PDB entry 7XN7 | electron microscopy, 3.10 A resolution | chains u and v of the 25 polymer chains in the assembly

[Chain u]
Protein: Leo1
Source organism: Komagataella phaffii
Reference sequence: C4R3K1 (C4R3K1_KOMPG); numbering as in UniProt (aligned over 1-429)
Amino-acid sequence (459 residues; each row starts with the number of its first residue; numbers below 1 keep their minus sign (Met-29 is residue -29)):
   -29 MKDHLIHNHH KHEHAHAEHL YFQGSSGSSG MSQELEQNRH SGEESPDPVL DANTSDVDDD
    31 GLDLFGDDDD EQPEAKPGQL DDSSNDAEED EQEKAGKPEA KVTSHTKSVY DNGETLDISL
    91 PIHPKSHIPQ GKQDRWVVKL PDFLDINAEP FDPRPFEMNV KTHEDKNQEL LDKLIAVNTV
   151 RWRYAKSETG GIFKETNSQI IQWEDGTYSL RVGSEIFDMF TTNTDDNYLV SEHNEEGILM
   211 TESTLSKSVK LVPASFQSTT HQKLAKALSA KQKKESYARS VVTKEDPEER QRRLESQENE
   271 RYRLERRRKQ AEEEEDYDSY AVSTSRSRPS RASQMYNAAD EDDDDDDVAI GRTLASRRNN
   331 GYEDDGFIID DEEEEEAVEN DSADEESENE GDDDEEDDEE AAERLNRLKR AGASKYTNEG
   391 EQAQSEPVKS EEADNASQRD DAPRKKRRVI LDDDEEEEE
Disordered / not traced: -29 to 74, 283-429
Construct notes: initiating methionine (-29); expression tag (-28 to 0)

[Chain v]
Protein: RNAP II-associated protein
Source organism: Komagataella phaffii
Reference sequence: C4R997 (C4R997_KOMPG); residue numbers follow UniProt; this construct covers 1-393
Amino-acid sequence (396 residues; each row starts with the number of its first residue; numbers below 1 keep their minus sign (Gly-2 is residue -2)):
    -2 GSAMTSSKSR QDYIAKVRYQ NDLPAPPCPP KLLKYEIEKE APQKEFLKDS RLLSALFSKD
    58 NFRYLMNETS DGLDVNYLRI PGIIENEKSL GKLFSSYKNL AIENLHPDDR LLLVDPNKSA
   118 TLNEESPVFF LRRPQYVSDG EKINLQNFTN KRKHQDMEDT NPRSQLHSVE RTFDEVIDPR
   178 NKNRLQSLIH PRKKIKAVKA WHFFPDTSTF DQVFHSLKFV GSASLSKDRP LNEQLGQVSE
   238 TDSTSVNASI LTSLFKPIEI NPHNKWISLY AVTDKLSAES FRKSFNSIKD DNIVNRHVIY
   298 DHIKDFDQMF RGHKKLFEDF AISFDDISDR AFFVPIVGRL ELKKKRIVPG LVDMVNRTNY
   358 AHIRMDLRNP STQETAIRDS RREQYDPVNY SSIQEE
Disordered / not traced: -2 to 6, 114-122, 138-155, 235-242, 391-393
Construct notes: expression tag (-2 to 0)

[Chain u / chain v interface]
Contacting residue pairs (193; chain u residue first):
  Val79(u) with Val349(v), hydrophobic; Asn353(v)
  Tyr80(u) with Val352(v), hydrogen bond (side chain-backbone); Asn353(v); Thr355(v), hydrogen bond; Asn356(v), hydrogen bond (side chain-backbone)
  Asn82(u) with Asn353(v); Asn356(v); Ala358(v), hydrogen bond (side chain-backbone)
  Gly83(u) with Ala358(v); His359(v)
  Glu84(u) with Tyr357(v); Ala358(v); His359(v), hydrogen bond (backbone-backbone)
  Thr85(u) with His359(v); Ile360(v); Arg361(v)
  Leu86(u) with Tyr357(v), hydrophobic; Arg361(v), hydrogen bond (backbone-backbone)
  Asp87(u) with Arg361(v), salt bridge
  Ile88(u) with Arg361(v); Met362(v); Asp363(v), hydrogen bond (backbone-backbone)
  Ser89(u) with Asp363(v), hydrogen bond (side chain-backbone); Arg365(v), hydrogen bond (backbone-side chain)
  Leu90(u) with Met362(v), hydrophobic; Asp363(v); Arg365(v)
  Pro91(u) with Arg365(v); Pro367(v), hydrophobic; Glu371(v)
  Ile92(u) with Phe282(v), hydrophobic; Ile285(v), hydrophobic; Pro367(v)
  His93(u) with Pro367(v); Thr372(v), hydrogen bond; Arg375(v), hydrogen bond; Arg379(v)
  Pro94(u) with Ser205(v); Ile285(v); Asp287(v)
  Lys95(u) with Ser205(v); Phe282(v); Ile285(v), hydrogen bond (backbone-backbone); Lys286(v)
  Ser96(u) with Asp203(v), hydrogen bond; Ser205(v), hydrogen bond (backbone-side chain); Lys286(v)
  His97(u) with Asp203(v), salt bridge; Ser320(v); Phe329(v)
  Ile98(u) with Asn283(v); Lys286(v)
  Gln100(u) with Asp322(v), hydrogen bond; Ile324(v)
  Lys102(u) with Val243(v)
  Gln103(u) with Arg279(v); Asn283(v)
  Arg105(u) with Ile319(v); Val331(v)
  Trp106(u) with Phe317(v); Ala318(v); Ile319(v), hydrogen bond (backbone-backbone); Phe321(v), hydrophobic
  Val107(u) with Phe317(v)
  Val108(u) with Asp316(v); Phe317(v), hydrogen bond (backbone-backbone); Ile319(v), hydrophobic
  Lys109(u) with Glu315(v), salt bridge; Asp316(v); Arg336(v)
  Leu110(u) with Lys312(v); Phe314(v); Glu315(v), hydrogen bond (backbone-backbone)
  Asp115(u) with Lys312(v), salt bridge
  Ile116(u) with Phe314(v), hydrophobic; Phe330(v), hydrophobic
  Ala118(u) with Tyr382(v)
  Glu119(u) with Gln381(v)
  Pro120(u) with Tyr382(v)
  Phe121(u) with Leu163(v), hydrophobic; Val166(v), hydrophobic; Glu167(v); Phe170(v), hydrophobic
  Pro123(u) with Leu163(v); Glu167(v)
  Phe126(u) with Leu163(v), hydrophobic; Val166(v), hydrophobic
  Glu127(u) with Pro159(v); Arg160(v); Leu163(v)
  Val130(u) with Pro159(v), hydrophobic; Gln162(v)
  Glu139(u) with Thr157(v)
  Lys143(u) with Asp156(v); Gln162(v)
  Val150(u) with Phe200(v), hydrophobic
  Arg151(u) with Val166(v); Thr169(v); Phe170(v)
  Trp152(u) with Phe170(v); Tyr382(v); Asp383(v)
  Arg153(u) with Glu167(v); Phe170(v); Asp171(v), salt bridge
  Tyr154(u) with Asp383(v), hydrogen bond; Pro384(v); Val385(v)
  Lys164(u) with Phe201(v); Thr204(v), hydrogen bond; Tyr382(v); Asp383(v), salt bridge
  Glu165(u) with Phe170(v); Phe201(v)
  Thr166(u) with Val173(v); Phe200(v), hydrogen bond (side chain-backbone); Phe201(v)
  Asn167(u) with Phe170(v); Val173(v)
  Ser168(u) with Phe200(v), hydrogen bond (backbone-backbone)
  Gln169(u) with Val173(v); Ile174(v), hydrogen bond (side chain-backbone); Pro176(v); Trp198(v); His199(v)
  Ile170(u) with Lys196(v); Ala197(v); Trp198(v), hydrogen bond (backbone-backbone); Phe200(v), hydrophobic; Ala328(v), hydrophobic
  Ile171(u) with Ala194(v), hydrophobic; Lys196(v); Ala197(v), hydrophobic
  Gln172(u) with Ala194(v); Val195(v), hydrogen bond (backbone-backbone); Lys196(v), hydrogen bond (backbone-backbone); Trp198(v)
  Trp173(u) with Leu185(v), hydrophobic; Ile186(v); His187(v); Ile192(v); Lys193(v); Val195(v)
  Glu174(u) with Ile192(v); Lys193(v); Val195(v)
  Asp175(u) with Lys190(v), salt bridge
  Thr177(u) with Lys190(v)
  Arg181(u) with Glu172(v); Ile174(v); Leu185(v)
  Gly183(u) with Glu172(v)
  Ser184(u) with Glu172(v), hydrogen bond (backbone-side chain)
  Ile186(u) with Pro188(v)
  Asp188(u) with His187(v), salt bridge; Arg189(v), salt bridge
  Asp196(u) with Lys215(v); Phe216(v), hydrogen bond (backbone-backbone); Ala220(v); Ser221(v); Leu222(v), hydrogen bond (side chain-backbone)
  Asn197(u) with Leu214(v); Lys215(v)
  Tyr198(u) with Ser213(v); Leu214(v), hydrogen bond (backbone-backbone); Phe216(v), hydrophobic; Leu222(v); Ile247(v)
  Leu199(u) with Phe211(v), hydrophobic; His212(v); Ile333(v), hydrophobic
  Val200(u) with Val210(v); Phe211(v); His212(v), hydrogen bond (backbone-backbone)
  Ser201(u) with Gln209(v); Val210(v)
  Glu202(u) with Val210(v), hydrogen bond (backbone-backbone); His212(v), salt bridge
  Gly207(u) with Pro254(v)
  Ile208(u) with Phe252(v); Lys253(v)
  Leu209(u) with Leu251(v); Phe252(v), hydrogen bond (backbone-backbone); Leu337(v), hydrophobic
  Met210(u) with Leu251(v), hydrophobic
  Thr211(u) with Leu248(v); Thr249(v); Ser250(v)
  Glu212(u) with Phe211(v)
  Leu215(u) with Ser213(v); Ala318(v), hydrophobic
  Ala224(u) with Arg189(v), hydrogen bond (backbone-side chain)
Interface residues without a listed pair, chain u (86 interface residues in all): Asp104, Ala146, Val147, Ile162, Phe163, Tyr178, Ser213, Thr214
Interface residues without a listed pair, chain v (113 interface residues in all): Ser165, Leu182, Pro202, Phe207, Phe278, Ser284, Ile290, His299, Asp323, Arg327, Ile344, Leu364

[In short]
The interface between chain u and chain v involves 86 residues on one side and 113 on the other, with 34
hydrogen bonds and 10 salt bridges. Among the polar pairs are Asp87(u)-Arg361(v), His97(u)-Asp203(v) and
Lys109(u)-Glu315(v).
Here chain u is Leo1 and chain v is RNAP II-associated protein, both from Komagataella phaffii. Entry 7XN7
(RNA polymerase II elongation complex containing Spt4/5, Elf1, Spt6, Spn1 and Paf1C) was determined by
electron microscopy, deposited together with 7XSE, 7XSX, 7XSZ, 7XT7, 7XTD and 7XTI.
